PDB entry 7O85 | electron microscopy, 3.30 A resolution | chains A and B of the 21 polymer chains in the assembly

[Chain A]
Protein: Protective antigen PA-63
From: Bacillus anthracis
Reference sequence: P13423 (PAG_BACAN); residues 174-614 here correspond to UniProt positions 203-643 (UniProt number = residue number + 29)
Chain sequence (441 residues; numbered 174 to 614; the number before each row is that of its first residue):
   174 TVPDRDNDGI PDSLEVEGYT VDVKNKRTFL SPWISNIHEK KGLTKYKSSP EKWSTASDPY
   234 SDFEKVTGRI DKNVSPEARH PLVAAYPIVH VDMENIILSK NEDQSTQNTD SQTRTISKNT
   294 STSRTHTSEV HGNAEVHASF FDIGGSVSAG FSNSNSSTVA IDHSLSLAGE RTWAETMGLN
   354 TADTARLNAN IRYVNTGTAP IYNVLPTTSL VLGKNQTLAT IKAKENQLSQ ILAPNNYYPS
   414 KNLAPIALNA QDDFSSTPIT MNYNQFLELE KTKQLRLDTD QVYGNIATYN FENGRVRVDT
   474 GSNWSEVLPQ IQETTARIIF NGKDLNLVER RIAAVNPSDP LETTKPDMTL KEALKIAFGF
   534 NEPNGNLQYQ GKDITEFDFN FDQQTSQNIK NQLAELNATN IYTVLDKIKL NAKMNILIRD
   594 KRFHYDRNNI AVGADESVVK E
Unresolved in the structure: 265-293, 334-364, 382-400, 418-447
Swiss-Prot annotation at these positions:
  - region: Phe202 to Ile210 (Alpha-clamp)
  - binding site (Ca(2+)): Asp177, Asp179, Asp181, Ile183, Glu188, Ser222, Lys225, Asp235
  - site: Arg178 (Alpha-clamp), Leu187 (Alpha-clamp), Phe236 (Alpha-clamp), Phe314, Asp315 (Cleavage), Phe427 (Phi-clamp), Phe464 (Alpha-clamp)
Bound ions: Ca2+ site 1: Asp177, Asp179, Asp181, Ile183, Asp185, Glu188; Ca2+ site 2: Asp179, Asp181, Glu188, Ser222, Lys225, Asp235
From the paper describing this entry:
  - contacts within the chain: Phe313-Tyr575 (pi stacking), Phe552-Tyr575 (pi stacking)
  - conformationally variable residues (loop rearrangement, side-chain flip): Ser301 to Gly323, Phe552, Tyr575

[Chain B]
Protein: Fab
From: Mus musculus
Notes: antibody fragment or engineered binder
Chain sequence (104 residues; row label = number of the first residue in the row):
     1 AAAAAAAAAA AAAAAAAAAA ISCRASQDIS NYLNWYAAAA AAAAALLIYY TSRLHSEVPS
    61 RFSGSGSGTD YSLTIAAAAA AAAAAAFCQQ GKTLPWTFGG GTKL
Disulfides: Cys23-Cys88

[How chain A and chain B interact]
Residue-residue contacts (11; chain A residue first):
  Phe314(A) - Trp96(B)
  Asp315(A) - Thr93(B)
  Asp315(A) - Leu94(B)
  Gln560(A) - Tyr32(B)
  Lys563(A) - Tyr32(B)
  Lys563(A) - Gly91(B)  hydrogen bond (side chain-backbone)
  Asn564(A) - Tyr32(B)  hydrogen bond
  Ala567(A) - Tyr32(B)  hydrophobic
  Ala567(A) - Tyr49(B)
  Glu568(A) - Tyr49(B)
  Asn570(A) - Tyr49(B)
Interface residues without a listed pair, chain A (9 interface residues in all): Thr572
Interface residues without a listed pair, chain B (8 interface residues in all): Arg53, Lys92
Interface features reported in the paper:
  - epitope / paratope residues, chain B: Leu94(B)

[Overview]
9 residues of chain A face 8 of chain B across their interface, with 2 hydrogen bonds. Polar pairs include
Lys563(A)-Gly91(B) and Asn564(A)-Tyr32(B). UniProt lists 8 Ca2+-binding residues on chain A. The paper reports
the epitope/paratope residue Leu94(B); conformational variability at Ser301(A), Phe552(A) and Tyr575(A).
Chain A is Protective antigen PA-63 (Bacillus anthracis) and chain B is Fab (Mus musculus); the structure,
Anthrax toxin prepore in complex with the neutralizing Fab cAb29, was determined by electron microscopy.
